PDB entry 6FWS | X-ray diffraction, 2.50 A resolution | chains A and C of the 4 polymer chains in the assembly

== Chain A ==
Protein: ATP-dependent DNA helicase DinG
Source organism: Escherichia coli
UniProt: A0A2H4TNL0 (A0A2H4TNL0_ECOLX); residues 1-716 here correspond to UniProt positions 46-761 (UniProt number = residue number + 45)
Sequence (716 residues; each row starts with the number of its first residue; note: 1 number in that range is skipped by the numbering (no residue carries it; nothing is unmodelled there)):
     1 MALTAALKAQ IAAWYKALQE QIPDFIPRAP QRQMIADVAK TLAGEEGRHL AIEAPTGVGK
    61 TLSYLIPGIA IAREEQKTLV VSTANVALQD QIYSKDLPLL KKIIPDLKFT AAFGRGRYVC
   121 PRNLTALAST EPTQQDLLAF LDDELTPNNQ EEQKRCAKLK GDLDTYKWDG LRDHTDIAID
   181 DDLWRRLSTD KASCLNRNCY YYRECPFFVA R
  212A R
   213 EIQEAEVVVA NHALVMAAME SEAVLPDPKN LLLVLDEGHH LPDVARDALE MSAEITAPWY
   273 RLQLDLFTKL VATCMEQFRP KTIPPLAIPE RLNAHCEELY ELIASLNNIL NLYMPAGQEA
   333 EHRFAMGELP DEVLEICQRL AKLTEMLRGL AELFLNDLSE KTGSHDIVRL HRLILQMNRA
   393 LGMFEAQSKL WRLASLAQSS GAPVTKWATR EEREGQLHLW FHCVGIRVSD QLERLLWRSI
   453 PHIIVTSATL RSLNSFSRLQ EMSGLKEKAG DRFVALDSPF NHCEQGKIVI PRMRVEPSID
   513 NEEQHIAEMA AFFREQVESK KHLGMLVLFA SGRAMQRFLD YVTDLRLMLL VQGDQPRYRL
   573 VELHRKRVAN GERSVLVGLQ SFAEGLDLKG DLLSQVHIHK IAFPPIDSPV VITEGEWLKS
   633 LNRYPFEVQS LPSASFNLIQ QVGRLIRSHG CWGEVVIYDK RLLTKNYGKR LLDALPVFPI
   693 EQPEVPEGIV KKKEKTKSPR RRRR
Not modelled in the structure: 190-203, 375-377, 704-716
Ligand contacts:
  - ADP / beryllium trifluoride: Ile22, Asp24, Phe25, Ile26, Arg28, Gln31, Pro55, Thr56, Gly57, Val58, Gly59, Lys60, Thr61, Leu62, Lys95, Asp96, Glu249, Ala460, Gly597, Asp599, Lys601, Gln652, Arg656, Arg659
  - 4Fe-4S cluster (SF4): Arg115, Cys120, Pro121, Arg122, Thr189, Cys205
From the paper describing this entry:
  - mutagenesis - R117A, R211A: decreased binding to ssDNA
  - mutagenesis - R117A, R211A: decreased catalytic activity (Helicase activity)

== Chain C ==
Molecule: 11-nt DNA strand
Sequence (11 nucleotides; numbered 0 to 10; the number before each row is that of its first residue; numbering starts at 0):
     0 TTTTTTTTTT T

== Chain A / chain C interface ==
Contacting residue pairs (54):
  Asn85(A) - DT7(C)  phosphate contact
  Asn85(A) - DT8(C)  phosphate contact
  Val86(A) - DT8(C)  hydrogen bond to the phosphate
  Phe113(A) - DT9(C)  phosphate contact
  Gly114(A) - DT9(C)  hydrogen bond to the phosphate
  Gly114(A) - DT10(C)  phosphate contact
  Arg115(A) - DT10(C)  hydrogen bond to the phosphate
  Gly116(A) - DT10(C)  phosphate contact
  Arg117(A) - DT8(C)  salt bridge to the phosphate
  Arg117(A) - DT9(C)  salt bridge to the phosphate
  Arg211(A) - DT10(C)  salt bridge to the phosphate
  Asn223(A) - DT8(C)  hydrogen bond to the phosphate
  Asn223(A) - DT9(C)  hydrogen bond to the phosphate
  Ala225(A) - DT8(C)  sugar contact
  Ala225(A) - DT9(C)  sugar contact
  Leu226(A) - DT9(C)  sugar contact
  Ala229(A) - DT10(C)  sugar contact
  Ala542(A) - DT5(C)  sugar contact
  Ala542(A) - DT6(C)  sugar contact
  Ser543(A) - DT5(C)  phosphate contact
  Ser543(A) - DT6(C)  phosphate contact
  Gly544(A) - DT6(C)  hydrogen bond to the phosphate
  Arg545(A) - DT5(C)  salt bridge to the phosphate
  Gln564(A) - DT7(C)  hydrogen bond to the phosphate
  Arg569(A) - DT7(C)  phosphate contact
  Arg569(A) - DT8(C)  salt bridge to the phosphate
  Leu591(A) - DT6(C)  phosphate contact
  Leu591(A) - DT7(C)  phosphate contact
  Gln592(A) - DT6(C)  phosphate contact
  Gln592(A) - DT7(C)  phosphate contact
  Ser593(A) - DT7(C)  hydrogen bond to the phosphate
  Lys612(A) - DT4(C)  salt bridge to the phosphate
  Lys612(A) - DT5(C)  salt bridge to the phosphate
  Phe615(A) - DT3(C)  phosphate contact
  Phe615(A) - DT4(C)  sugar contact
  Pro616(A) - DT4(C)  sugar contact
  Pro617(A) - DT4(C)  sugar contact
  Pro617(A) - DT5(C)  sugar contact
  Ile618(A) - DT3(C)  base contact
  Ile618(A) - DT4(C)  hydrogen bond to the base
  Asp619(A) - DT4(C)  base contact
  Asp619(A) - DT5(C)  hydrogen bond to the base
  Tyr636(A) - DT1(C)  stacking on the base
  Tyr636(A) - DT2(C)  hydrogen bond to the base
  Phe638(A) - DT2(C)  sugar contact
  Phe638(A) - DT3(C)  sugar contact
  Glu639(A) - DT1(C)  base contact
  Ser642(A) - DT3(C)  hydrogen bond to the base
  Arg673(A) - DT4(C)  salt bridge to the phosphate
  Lys677(A) - DT3(C)  salt bridge to the phosphate
  Asn678(A) - DT1(C)  phosphate contact
  Asn678(A) - DT2(C)  phosphate contact
  Tyr679(A) - DT2(C)  phosphate contact
  Tyr679(A) - DT3(C)  hydrogen bond to the phosphate
Interface residues without a listed pair, chain A (39 interface residues in all): Ala84, Asp259, Ala260, Pro509

== In short ==
The interface between chain A and chain C involves 39 residues on one side and 10 on the other, with 13
hydrogen bonds, 9 salt bridges and 1 aromatic stacking contact. Polar pairs include Ile618(A)-DT4(C),
Asp619(A)-DT5(C) and Tyr636(A)-DT2(C). The paper reports that R117A and R211A of chain A reduce binding to
ssDNA; R117A and R211A of chain A reduce catalytic activity (Helicase activity).
Chain A is ATP-dependent DNA helicase DinG (Escherichia coli) and chain C is an 11-nt DNA strand; the
structure, Structure of DinG in complex with ssDNA and ADPBeF, was determined by X-ray diffraction, deposited
together with 6FWR.
